6HVT - chains K and W of the 28 polymer chains in the assembly; structure by X-ray diffraction, 2.90 A resolution.

== Chain K ==
Molecule: Proteasome subunit beta type-5
Organism: Saccharomyces cerevisiae (strain ATCC 204508 / S288c)
Notes: EC 3.4.25.1
UniProt: P30656 (PSB5_YEAST); residues 1-212 here correspond to UniProt positions 76-287 (UniProt number = residue number + 75)
Sequence (212 residues; row label = number of the first residue in the row):
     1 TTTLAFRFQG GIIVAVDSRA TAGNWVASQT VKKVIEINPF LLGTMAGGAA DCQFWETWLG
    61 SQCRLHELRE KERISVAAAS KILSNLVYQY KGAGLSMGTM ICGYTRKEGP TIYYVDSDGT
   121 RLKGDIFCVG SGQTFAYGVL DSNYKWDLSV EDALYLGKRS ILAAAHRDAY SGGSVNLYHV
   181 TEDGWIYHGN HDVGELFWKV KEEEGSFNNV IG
Covalent attachments: compound GT5 linked to Thr-1
Ion coordination: Mg2+: Ala-165, Asp-168, Ser-171 (shared with Asp-204(W) of chain W)
Ligand contacts: GT5 (N-[(2S)-1-[[(2S)-1-[[(2S)-1-[4-(aminomethyl)phenyl]-4-methylsulfonyl-butan-2-yl]amino]-3-methoxy-1-oxidanylidene-propan-2-yl]amino]-4-methyl-1-oxidanylidene-pentan-2-yl]-2-methyl-1,3-thiazole-5-carboxamide): Arg-19, Ala-20, Thr-21, Ala-22, Ala-27, Val-31, Lys-32, Lys-33, Met-45, Ala-46, Gly-47, Gly-48, Ala-49, Gln-53, Gly-130, Ser-131, Tyr-170

== Chain W ==
Molecule: Proteasome subunit beta type-3
Organism: Saccharomyces cerevisiae (strain ATCC 204508 / S288c)
Notes: EC 3.4.25.1
UniProt: P25451 (PSB3_YEAST); residues 0-204 here correspond to UniProt positions 1-205 (UniProt number = residue number + 1)
Sequence (205 residues; each row starts with the number of its first residue; numbering starts at 0):
     0 MSDPSSINGG IVVAMTGKDC VAIACDLRLG SQSLGVSNKF EKIFHYGHVF LGITGLATDV
    60 TTLNEMFRYK TNLYKLKEER AIEPETFTQL VSSSLYERRF GPYFVGPVVA GINSKSGKPF
   120 IAGFDLIGCI DEAKDFIVSG TASDQLFGMC ESLYEPNLEP EDLFETISQA LLNAADRDAL
   180 SGWGAVVYII KKDEVVKRYL KMRQD
Unresolved in the structure: 0
Ion coordination: Mg2+ site 1: Ala-174, Asp-177, Ser-180; Mg2+ site 2: Asp-204 (shared with Ala-165(K), Asp-168(K), Ser-171(K) of chain K)
Ligand contacts: GT5 (N-[(2S)-1-[[(2S)-1-[[(2S)-1-[4-(aminomethyl)phenyl]-4-methylsulfonyl-butan-2-yl]amino]-3-methoxy-1-oxidanylidene-propan-2-yl]amino]-4-methyl-1-oxidanylidene-pentan-2-yl]-2-methyl-1,3-thiazole-5-carboxamide): Asp-124, Leu-125, Ile-126, Cys-128
UniProt features mapped onto this chain:
  - modified residue: Ser-30 (Phosphoserine)
  - cross-link: Lys-69 (Glycyl lysine isopeptide (Lys-Gly) (interchain with G-Cter in ubiquitin))

== How chain K and chain W interact ==
Contacting residue pairs - 43 pairs, chain K then chain W:
  Arg-19(K) with Asp-204(W), salt bridge
  Asn-24(K) with Asp-177(W); Ala-178(W), hydrogen bond (backbone-backbone); Leu-179(W)
  Trp-25(K) with Gln-144(W); Arg-176(W)
  Val-26(K) with Arg-176(W), hydrogen bond (backbone-side chain); Asp-177(W); Ala-178(W)
  Ala-27(K) with Arg-176(W), hydrogen bond (backbone-side chain)
  Ser-28(K) with Arg-176(W)
  Gln-29(K) with Asp-175(W); Arg-202(W)
  Phe-135(K) with Leu-33(W), hydrophobic
  Ala-165(K) with Asp-204(W)
  His-166(K) with Trp-182(W), hydrogen bond (backbone-side chain); Gln-203(W), hydrogen bond (side chain-backbone)
  Arg-167(K) with Ser-32(W); Gly-34(W), hydrogen bond (side chain-backbone); Val-35(W), hydrogen bond (side chain-backbone); Trp-182(W)
  Asp-168(K) with Ser-32(W)
  Ala-169(K) with Arg-27(W); Ser-32(W), hydrogen bond (backbone-backbone); Ala-178(W)
  Tyr-170(K) with Ser-32(W); Ala-178(W), hydrophobic
  Ser-171(K) with Asp-204(W)
  Gly-172(K) with Asp-204(W)
  Gly-173(K) with Arg-202(W), hydrogen bond (backbone-side chain); Asp-204(W), hydrogen bond (backbone-side chain)
  Asp-192(K) with Arg-202(W), salt bridge
  Val-193(K) with Asp-204(W)
  Gly-194(K) with Arg-202(W)
  Phe-197(K) with Gln-203(W)
  Trp-198(K) with Lys-200(W); Met-201(W); Gln-203(W)
  Asn-209(K) with Asn-37(W), hydrogen bond (backbone-side chain); Lys-38(W), hydrogen bond (backbone-side chain)
  Val-210(K) with Asn-37(W); Gln-203(W)
  Ile-211(K) with Lys-38(W)
Other interface residues (no listed pair), chain W (22 interface residues in all): Leu-26, Gln-31, Tyr-198

== Overview ==
The interface between chain K and chain W involves 25 residues on one side and 22 on the other; the contacts
include 12 hydrogen bonds and 2 salt bridges. Among the polar pairs are Arg-19(K)/Asp-204(W),
Asp-192(K)/Arg-202(W) and Val-26(K)/Arg-176(W). Ligands of chain W: compound GT5.
Here chain K is Proteasome subunit beta type-5 and chain W is Proteasome subunit beta type-3, both from
Saccharomyces cerevisiae (strain ATCC 204508 / S288c). Entry 6HVT (Yeast 20S proteasome with human beta2i
(1-53) in complex with 20) was determined by X-ray diffraction, deposited together with 6HTB, 6HTC, 6HTD,
6HTP, 6HTR, 6HUB and 30 further entries.
